Entry 5WHB (X-ray diffraction, 2.18 A resolution); this record covers chains B and C of the 3 polymer chains in the assembly.

Chain B (and C):
Molecule: Ras binder peptide: 225-11 (A30R)
Notes: chain C of this document is another copy of the same molecule, construct and numbering; everything in this record applies to it too
Sequence (35 residues; row label = number of the first residue in the row; numbers below 1 keep their minus sign (Gly-2 is residue -2)):
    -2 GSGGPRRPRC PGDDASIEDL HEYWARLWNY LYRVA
Not modelled in the structure: -2 to 2 (chain C: -2 to 1)
Bound ions: Ca2+: Ala32 (shared with 1 residue of chain A; 1 residue of chain L)
What the authors report for this chain:
  - conformationally variable residues: Arg30

Chain B / chain C interface:
Cross-chain cystine bridges: Cys7(B)-Cys7(C)
Contacting residue pairs (27):
  Arg4(B) with Asp10(C); Ala12(C), hydrogen bond (side chain-backbone); Ile14(C); Leu17(C)
  Cys7(B) with Cys7(C), disulfide; Pro8(C), hydrogen bond (side chain-backbone)
  Pro8(B) with Cys7(C); Tyr20(C)
  Asp10(B) with Arg4(C)
  Ala12(B) with Arg4(C), hydrogen bond (backbone-side chain)
  Ile14(B) with Arg4(C); Tyr27(C), hydrophobic; Leu28(C), hydrophobic
  Leu17(B) with Leu24(C)
  His18(B) with Leu28(C)
  Tyr20(B) with Cys7(C); Tyr20(C), hydrophobic
  Trp21(B) with Trp21(C), hydrogen bond (side chain-backbone); Leu24(C), hydrophobic; Trp25(C)
  Leu24(B) with Leu17(C); Trp21(C), hydrophobic
  Trp25(B) with Trp21(C)
  Tyr27(B) with Leu17(C), hydrophobic
  Leu28(B) with Leu17(C); His18(C); Trp21(C), hydrophobic
Also at the interface, not in a pair above, chain B (15 interface residues in all): Val31
Also at the interface, not in a pair above, chain C (15 interface residues in all): Gly9

Overview:
Chain B and chain C each contribute 15 residues to their interface; the contacts include 1 disulfide bond and
4 hydrogen bonds. Polar contacts include Arg4(B)-Ala12(C), Cys7(B)-Pro8(C) and Trp21(B)-Trp21(C). The paper
reports conformational variability at Arg30(B).
Chain B and chain C are both Ras binder peptide: 225-11 (A30R); the structure, KRas G12V, bound to GDP and
miniprotein 225-11(A30R), was determined by X-ray diffraction together with 5WHA, 5WHE, 5WLB, 5WPL and 5WPM
from the same study.
